PDB entry 4FQX | X-ray diffraction, 2.60 A resolution | chains D and B of the 5 polymer chains in the assembly

== Chain D ==
Molecule: HLA class II histocompatibility antigen, DM beta chain
From: Homo sapiens
UniProtKB: P28068 (DMB_HUMAN); residues 1-193 here correspond to UniProt positions 19-211 (UniProt number = residue number + 18)
Sequence (199 residues; row label = number of the first residue in the row):
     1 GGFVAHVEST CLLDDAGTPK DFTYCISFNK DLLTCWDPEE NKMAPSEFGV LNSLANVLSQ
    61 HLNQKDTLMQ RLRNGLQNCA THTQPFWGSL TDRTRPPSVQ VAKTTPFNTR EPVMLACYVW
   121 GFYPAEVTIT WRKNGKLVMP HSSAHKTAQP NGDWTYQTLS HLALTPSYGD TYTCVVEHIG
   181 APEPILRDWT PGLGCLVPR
Unresolved in the structure: 1-2, 194-199
Disulfides: Cys11-Cys79, Cys25-Cys35, Cys117-Cys174
Construct notes: engineered mutation Ser46 (Cys64 in P28068), Asp92 (Asn110 in P28068); expression tag (194-199)
Curated features (UniProtKB/Swiss-Prot):
  - region: Thr190 to Leu193 (Connecting peptide)
From the paper describing this entry:
  - contacts within the chain: Asp31-Glu47
  - mutagenesis - D31N/E47Q (9-fold): increased catalytic activity on neutral pH (citing earlier work)

== Chain B ==
Molecule: HLA class II histocompatibility antigen, DRB1-1 beta chain
From: Homo sapiens
UniProtKB: P04229 (2B11_HUMAN); residues 1-192 here correspond to UniProt positions 30-221 (UniProt number = residue number + 29)
Sequence (208 residues; row label = number of the first residue in the row; numbers below 1 keep their minus sign (Val-5 is residue -5)):
    -5 VLFQGPGDTR PRFLWQLKFE CHFFNGTERV RLLERSIYNQ EESVRFDSDV GEYRAVTELG
    55 RPDAEYWNSQ KDLLEQRRAA VDTYCRHNYG VGESFTVQRR VEPKVTVYPS KTQPLQHHNL
   115 LVCSVSGFYP GSIEVRWFRN GQEEKAGVVS TGLIQNGDWT FQTLVMLETV PRSGEVYTCQ
   175 VEHPSVTSPL TVEWRARSSG GGSLPATG
Unresolved in the structure: 105-113, 191-202
Disulfides: Cys15-Cys79, Cys117-Cys173
Construct notes: expression tag (-5 to 0, 193-202); engineered mutation Ser30 (Cys59 in P04229)
From the paper describing this entry:
  - conformationally variable residues (loop rearrangement): Gly86 to Val91
  - mutagenesis - G86Y: decreased catalytic activity with HLA class II histocompatibility antigen, DM alpha chain (citing earlier work)

== Interface between chain D and chain B ==
Pairs across the interface (12; chain D residue first):
  Phe107(D) - Lys98(B)
  Asn108(D) - Glu96(B)
  Asn108(D) - Pro97(B)  hydrogen bond (side chain-backbone)
  Asn108(D) - Lys98(B)
  Asn108(D) - Val99(B)  hydrogen bond (side chain-backbone)
  Asn108(D) - Leu184(B)
  Asn108(D) - Thr185(B)
  Thr109(D) - Thr185(B)
  Thr109(D) - Val186(B)
  Arg110(D) - Thr172(B)  hydrogen bond
  Arg110(D) - Thr185(B)  hydrogen bond (backbone-backbone)
  Arg110(D) - Glu187(B)  salt bridge

== Overview ==
The interface between chain D and chain B involves 4 residues on one side and 9 on the other, with 4 hydrogen
bonds and 1 salt bridge. Polar contacts include Arg110(D)-Glu187(B), Asn108(D)-Pro97(B) and
Asn108(D)-Val99(B). From the paper: D31N/E47Q of chain D increase catalytic activity on neutral pH;
conformational variability at Gly86(B).
Chain D is HLA class II histocompatibility antigen, DM beta chain and chain B is HLA class II
histocompatibility antigen, DRB1-1 beta chain, both from Homo sapiens; the structure, Crystal structure of
HLA-DM bound to HLA-DR1, was determined by X-ray diffraction, deposited together with 4GBX.
